8ZGS - chains A and G of the 6 polymer chains in the assembly; structure by electron microscopy, 3.04 A resolution.

[Chain A]
Protein: High affinity immunoglobulin epsilon receptor subunit alpha
Organism: Rattus norvegicus
UniProtKB: P12371 (FCERA_RAT); numbering as in UniProt (aligned over 1-245)
Sequence (245 residues; numbered 1 to 245; the number before each row is that of its first residue):
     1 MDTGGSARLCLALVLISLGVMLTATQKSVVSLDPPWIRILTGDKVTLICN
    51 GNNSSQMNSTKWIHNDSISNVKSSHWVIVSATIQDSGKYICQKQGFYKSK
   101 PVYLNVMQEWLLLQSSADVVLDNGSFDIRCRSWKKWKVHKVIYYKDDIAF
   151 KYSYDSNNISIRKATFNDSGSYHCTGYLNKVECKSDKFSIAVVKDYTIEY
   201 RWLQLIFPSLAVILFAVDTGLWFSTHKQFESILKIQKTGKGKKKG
Disordered / not traced: 1-24, 237-245
Disulfide bonds: C49-C91, C130-C174
Glycans and other covalent adducts: N-acetylglucosamine (NAG) linked to N65, N158, N167

[Chain G]
Protein: High affinity immunoglobulin epsilon receptor subunit gamma
Organism: Rattus norvegicus
UniProtKB: P20411 (FCERG_RAT); residues 1-86 here = UniProt positions 1-86
Sequence (86 residues; each row starts with the number of its first residue):
     1 MIPAVILFLLLLVEEAAALGEPQLCYILDAILFLYGIVLTLLYCRLKIQV
    51 RKADIASREKSDAVYTGLNTRNQETYETLKHEKPPQ
Disordered / not traced: 1-23, 58-86
What the authors report for this chain:
  - mutagenesis - L32G/Y43A, L39A/L42A: decreased expression with High affinity immunoglobulin epsilon receptor subunit alpha (chain A)
  - mutagenesis - L32G/Y43A: abolished binding to FcaRI
  - mutagenesis - L32G/Y43A, L39A/L42A: decreased binding to High affinity immunoglobulin epsilon receptor subunit alpha (chain A)
  - mutagenesis - L32G/Y43A, L39A/L42A: decreased binding to FcyRIIIA

[How chain A and chain G interact]
Contacting residue pairs (14; chain A residue first):
  A211(A) - L32(G)  hydrophobic
  V212(A) - L32(G)  hydrophobic
  F215(A) - L32(G)
  F215(A) - Y35(G)  hydrophobic
  F215(A) - L39(G)  hydrophobic
  D218(A) - L39(G)
  T219(A) - Y35(G)
  T219(A) - L39(G)
  W222(A) - L42(G)
  T225(A) - L46(G)
  H226(A) - L46(G)
  F229(A) - L46(G)  hydrophobic
  F229(A) - Q49(G)
  F229(A) - V50(G)  hydrophobic
Also at the interface, not in a pair above, chain A (10 interface residues in all): P208
Also at the interface, not in a pair above, chain G (9 interface residues in all): G36, A53
Interface features reported in the paper:
  - hot spots on chain G (mutagenesis) - L32G/Y43A: decreased binding to High affinity immunoglobulin epsilon receptor subunit alpha (chain A)

[Summary]
Chain A and chain G form an interface of 10 and 9 residues respectively. From the paper: L32G/Y43A and
L39A/L42A of chain G reduce expression with High affinity immunoglobulin epsilon receptor subunit alpha (chain
A); L32G/Y43A and L39A/L42A of chain G reduce binding to High affinity immunoglobulin epsilon receptor subunit
alpha (chain A).
Chain A is High affinity immunoglobulin epsilon receptor subunit alpha and chain G is High affinity
immunoglobulin epsilon receptor subunit gamma, both from Rattus norvegicus; the structure, Structure of the
ige-fc bound to its high affinity receptor fc(epsilon)ri state2, was determined by electron microscopy
together with 8Y81, 8Y84, 8Z0T and 8ZGT from the same study.
